PDB entry 6VYP | X-ray diffraction, 4.99 A resolution (low resolution: residue-level contacts below are approximate; hydrogen-bond / salt-bridge calls are withheld) | chains H and J of the 14 polymer chains in the assembly

[Chain H]
Molecule: Histone H2B 1.1
Organism: Xenopus laevis
Reference sequence: P02281 (H2B11_XENLA); residues 1-122 here correspond to UniProt positions 5-126 (UniProt number = residue number + 4)
Amino-acid sequence (122 residues; each row starts with the number of its first residue):
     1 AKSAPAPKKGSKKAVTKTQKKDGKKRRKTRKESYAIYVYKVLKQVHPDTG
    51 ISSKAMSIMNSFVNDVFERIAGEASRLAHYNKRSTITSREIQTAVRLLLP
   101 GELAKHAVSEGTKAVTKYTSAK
Unresolved in the structure: 1-28, 122
Differences from the reference sequence: engineered mutation Thr29 (Ser33 in P02281)
Curated features (UniProtKB/Swiss-Prot):
  - modified residue: Lys2 (N6-acetyllysine), Lys9 (N6-acetyllysine), Ser11 (Phosphoserine), Lys12 (N6-acetyllysine), Lys17 (N6-acetyllysine)
  - glycosylation: Ser109 (O-linked (GlcNAc) serine)
  - cross-link: Lys117 (Glycyl lysine isopeptide (Lys-Gly) (interchain with G-Cter in ubiquitin))

[Chain J]
Molecule: 191-nt DNA strand
Organism: synthetic construct
Sequence (191 nucleotides; each row starts with the number of its first residue; numbers below 1 keep their minus sign (DA-95 is residue -95)):
   -95 ATCGTCGCTGTTCAATACATGCACAGGATGTATATATCTGACACGTGCCT
   -45 GGAGACTAGGGAGTAATCCCCTTGGCGGTTAAAACGCGGGGGACAGCGCG
     5 TACGTGCGTTTAAGCGGTGCTAGAGCTGTCTACGACCAATTGAGCGGCCT
    55 CGGCACCGGGATTCTCCAGGGCGGCCGCGTATAGGGTCGAT

[Interface between chain H and chain J]
Residue-residue contacts (14):
  Thr29(H) - DC30(J)
  Arg30(H) - DC-47(J)
  Glu32(H) - DG-45(J)
  Tyr39(H) - DA-53(J)
  Gly50(H) - DA-53(J)
  Ile51(H) - DC-54(J)
  Ile51(H) - DA-53(J)
  Ser52(H) - DC-54(J)
  Ser53(H) - DC-54(J)
  Arg83(H) - DA-34(J)
  Arg83(H) - DG-33(J)
  Ser84(H) - DG-35(J)
  Ser84(H) - DA-34(J)
  Thr85(H) - DA-34(J)
Other interface residues (no listed pair), chain J (11 interface residues in all): DG-49, DC-48, DG29

[In short]
Chain H and chain J each contribute 11 residues to their interface.
Here chain H is Histone H2B 1.1 (Xenopus laevis) and chain J is a 191-nt DNA strand (synthetic construct).
Entry 6VYP (Crystal structure of the LSD1/CoREST histone demethylase bound to its nucleosome substrate) was
determined by X-ray diffraction.
